Entry 4JFP (X-ray diffraction, 1.91 A resolution); this record covers chains A and B of the 3 polymer chains in the assembly.

Chain A:
Molecule: HLA class I histocompatibility antigen, A-2 alpha chain
From: Homo sapiens
UniProt: P01892 (1A02_HUMAN); residues 1-276 here correspond to UniProt positions 25-300 (UniProt number = residue number + 24)
Amino-acid sequence (276 residues; numbered 1 to 276; the number before each row is that of its first residue):
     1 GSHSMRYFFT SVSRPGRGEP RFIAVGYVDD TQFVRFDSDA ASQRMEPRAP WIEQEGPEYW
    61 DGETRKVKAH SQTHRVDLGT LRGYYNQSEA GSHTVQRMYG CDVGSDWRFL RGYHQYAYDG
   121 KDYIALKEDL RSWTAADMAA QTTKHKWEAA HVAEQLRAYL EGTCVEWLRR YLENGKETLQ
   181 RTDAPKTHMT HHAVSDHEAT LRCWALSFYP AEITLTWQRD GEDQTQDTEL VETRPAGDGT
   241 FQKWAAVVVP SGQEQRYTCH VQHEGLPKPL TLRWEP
Cystine bridges: Cys101-Cys164, Cys203-Cys259

Chain B:
Molecule: Beta-2-microglobulin
From: Homo sapiens
UniProt: P61769 (B2MG_HUMAN); residues 1-99 here correspond to UniProt positions 21-119 (UniProt number = residue number + 20)
Amino-acid sequence (100 residues; row label = number of the first residue in the row; numbering starts at 0):
     0 MIQRTPKIQV YSRHPAENGK SNFLNCYVSG FHPSDIEVDL LKNGERIEKV EHSDLSFSKD
    60 WSFYLLYYTE FTPTEKDEYA CRVNHVTLSQ PKIVKWDRDM
Cystine bridges: Cys25-Cys80
Sequence notes: initiating methionine (0)

Chain A / chain B interface:
Residue-residue contacts - 57 pairs, chain A then chain B:
  Phe8(A) with Ser55(B); Phe56(B)
  Phe9(A) with Phe56(B)
  Thr10(A) with Phe56(B); Phe62(B)
  Val12(A) with Ser33(B)
  Ile23(A) with Leu54(B), hydrophobic
  Val25(A) with Asp53(B); Leu54(B); Ser55(B)
  Tyr27(A) with Ser55(B); Tyr63(B), hydrogen bond
  Gln32(A) with Asp53(B)
  Arg35(A) with Asp53(B), salt bridge
  Arg48(A) with Asp53(B), salt bridge
  His93(A) with Met0(B)
  Gln96(A) with His31(B), hydrogen bond; Phe56(B); Trp60(B), hydrogen bond (side chain-backbone); Phe62(B)
  Arg97(A) with Phe56(B)
  Gln115(A) with Trp60(B)
  Tyr116(A) with Trp60(B)
  Ala117(A) with Trp60(B)
  Asp119(A) with Met0(B); Ile1(B); His31(B)
  Gly120(A) with Ile1(B); His31(B)
  Lys121(A) with Ile1(B)
  Asp122(A) with Trp60(B), hydrogen bond
  Thr190(A) with Asp98(B), hydrogen bond
  His192(A) with Asp98(B), salt bridge
  Arg202(A) with Asp98(B), salt bridge; Met99(B)
  Trp204(A) with Asp98(B), hydrogen bond; Met99(B)
  Val231(A) with Gln8(B)
  Glu232(A) with Lys6(B), salt bridge; Gln8(B), hydrogen bond (backbone-side chain); Tyr26(B); Ser28(B), hydrogen bond
  Thr233(A) with Tyr26(B)
  Arg234(A) with Gln8(B), hydrogen bond; Tyr10(B); Tyr26(B); Met99(B), hydrogen bond (side chain-backbone)
  Pro235(A) with Tyr10(B), hydrogen bond (backbone-side chain); Tyr26(B)
  Ala236(A) with Arg12(B), hydrogen bond (backbone-side chain); Asn24(B), hydrogen bond (backbone-side chain)
  Gly237(A) with Arg12(B)
  Asp238(A) with His13(B)
  Gln242(A) with Tyr10(B); Ser11(B), hydrogen bond (side chain-backbone); Arg12(B), hydrogen bond (side chain-backbone)
  Trp244(A) with Met99(B), hydrogen bond (side chain-backbone)
Also at the interface, not in a pair above, chain A (39 interface residues in all): Gln87, Ser92, Thr94, Met98, Leu206
Also at the interface, not in a pair above, chain B (25 interface residues in all): Pro14, Asp59, Leu65

Summary:
39 residues of chain A and 25 residues of chain B are in contact, with 16 hydrogen bonds and 5 salt bridges.
Polar pairs include Arg35(A)-Asp53(B), Arg48(A)-Asp53(B) and His192(A)-Asp98(B).
Chain A is HLA class I histocompatibility antigen, A-2 alpha chain and chain B is Beta-2-microglobulin, both
from Homo sapiens; the structure, A2 HLA complex with G4A heteroclitic variant of Melanoma peptide, was
determined by X-ray diffraction together with 4JFH, 4JFO and 4JFQ from the same study.
